PDB entry 6B7V | X-ray diffraction, 1.48 A resolution | chain A

[Chain A]
Name: Lysozyme C
Organism: Gallus gallus
Notes: EC 3.2.1.17
UniProtKB: P00698 (LYSC_CHICK); numbering as in UniProt (aligned over 19-147)
Amino-acid sequence (129 residues; row label = number of the first residue in the row):
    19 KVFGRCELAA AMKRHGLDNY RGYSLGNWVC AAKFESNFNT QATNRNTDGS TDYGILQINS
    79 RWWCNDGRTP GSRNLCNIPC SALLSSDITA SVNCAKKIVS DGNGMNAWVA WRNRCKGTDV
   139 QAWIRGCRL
Disulfide bonds: Cys24-Cys145, Cys48-Cys133, Cys82-Cys98, Cys94-Cys112
Ion coordination: Na+: Ser78, Cys82, Ser90, Arg91

[In short]
Ser78, Cys82, Ser90 and Arg91 coordinate Na+.
Chain A is Lysozyme C (Gallus gallus); the structure, Structure of hen egg-white lysozyme pre-treated with
high-pressure homogenization at 120 MPa, was determined by X-ray diffraction (same publication as 6B7U and
6B7W).
